Entry 3CRO (X-ray diffraction, 2.50 A resolution); this record covers chains B and R of the 4 polymer chains in the assembly.

# Chain B
Molecule: 20-nt DNA strand
Sequence (20 nucleotides; row label = number of the first residue in the row):
     1 TATACAAGAA AGTTTGTACT

# Chain R
Molecule: Protein (434 cro)
Source organism: Phage 434
Reference sequence: P03036 (RCRO_BP434); residues -1 to 69 here correspond to UniProt positions 1-71 (UniProt number = residue number + 2)
Chain sequence (71 residues; row label = number of the first residue in the row; numbers below 1 keep their minus sign (Met-1 is residue -1)):
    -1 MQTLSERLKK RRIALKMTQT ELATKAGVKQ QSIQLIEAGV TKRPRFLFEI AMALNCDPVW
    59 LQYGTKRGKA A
Not modelled in the structure: 63-69
Swiss-Prot annotation at these positions:
  - DNA-binding region: Gln17 to Ala36 (H-T-H motif)

# Interface between chain B and chain R
Pairs across the interface (18):
  DG12(B) - Val38(R)  phosphate contact
  DG12(B) - Thr39(R)  phosphate contact
  DG12(B) - Lys40(R)  hydrogen bond to the phosphate
  DG12(B) - Arg41(R)  hydrogen bond to the phosphate
  DG12(B) - Arg43(R)  sugar contact
  DT13(B) - Ser30(R)  sugar contact
  DT13(B) - Leu33(R)  base contact
  DT13(B) - Thr39(R)  phosphate contact
  DT13(B) - Pro42(R)  phosphate contact
  DT13(B) - Arg43(R)  hydrogen bond to the phosphate
  DT13(B) - Phe44(R)  hydrogen bond to the phosphate
  DT14(B) - Lys27(R)  hydrogen bond to the phosphate
  DT14(B) - Gln29(R)  base contact
  DT14(B) - Ser30(R)  hydrogen bond to the phosphate
  DT15(B) - Lys27(R)  base contact
  DT15(B) - Gln29(R)  base contact
  DG16(B) - Gln29(R)  hydrogen bond to the base
  DT17(B) - Gln29(R)  hydrogen bond to the base
Interface residues without a listed pair, chain R (12 interface residues in all): Val26

# Summary
6 residues of chain B and 12 residues of chain R are in contact; the contacts include 8 hydrogen bonds. Polar
pairs include DG16(B)-Gln29(R), DT17(B)-Gln29(R) and DG12(B)-Lys40(R).
Chain B is a 20-nt DNA strand and chain R is Protein (434 cro) (Phage 434); the structure, The phage 434
cro/OR1 complex at 2.5 angstroms resolution, was determined by X-ray diffraction.
